5EQ8 - chain A; structure by X-ray diffraction, 1.30 A resolution.

[Chain A]
Molecule: Inositol monophosphatase
From: Medicago truncatula
Reference sequence: G7J7Q5 (G7J7Q5_MEDTR); residue numbers follow UniProt; this construct covers 53-326
Sequence (277 residues; each row starts with the number of its first residue):
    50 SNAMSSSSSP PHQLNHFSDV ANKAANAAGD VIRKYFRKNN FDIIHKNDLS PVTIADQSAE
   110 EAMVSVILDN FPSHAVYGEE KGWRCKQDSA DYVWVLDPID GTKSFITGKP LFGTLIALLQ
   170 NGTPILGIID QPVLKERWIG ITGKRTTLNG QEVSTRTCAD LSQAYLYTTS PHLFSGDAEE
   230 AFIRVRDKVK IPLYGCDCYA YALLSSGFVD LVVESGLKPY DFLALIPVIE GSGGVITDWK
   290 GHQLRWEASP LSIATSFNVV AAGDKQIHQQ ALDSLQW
Unresolved in the structure: 50-61, 92-97
Sequence notes: expression tag (50-52)
Modified / non-standard residues: Lys158 (N-methyl-lysine; MLZ)
Covalent attachments: covalent link Lys158-Cys245
Residues lining bound ligands: L-histidinol (HSO): Asp149, Gly150, Thr218, Leu222, Asp246, Glu263, Ser264, Gly265, Leu266, Asp270
From the paper describing this entry:
  - self-association interface (contacts with another copy of this molecule); pairs are residue here / residue on that copy: Lys158-Cys245
  - binding site for L-histidinol: Gly150, Thr151
  - contacts within the chain: Asp146-Asp270
  - catalytic residues: Thr151 (proposed by the authors, not directly observed)

[Summary]
Bound to chain A: L-histidinol. From the paper: the catalytic residue Thr151; a binding site for L-histidinol
at Gly150 and Thr151.
Chain A is Inositol monophosphatase (Medicago truncatula); the structure, Crystal structure of Medicago
truncatula Histidinol-Phosphate Phosphatase (MtHPP) in complex with L-histidinol, was determined by X-ray
diffraction, deposited together with 5EQ7 and 5EQA.
